Entry 8K3S (electron microscopy, 3.00 A resolution); this record covers chains C and D of the 4 polymer chains in the assembly.

Chain C (and D):
Name: Polycystin-2
From: Homo sapiens
Notes: chain D of this document is another copy of the same molecule, construct and numbering; everything in this record applies to it too
UniProt: Q13563 (PKD2_HUMAN); residue numbers follow UniProt; this construct covers 185-719
Sequence (571 residues; each row starts with the number of its first residue):
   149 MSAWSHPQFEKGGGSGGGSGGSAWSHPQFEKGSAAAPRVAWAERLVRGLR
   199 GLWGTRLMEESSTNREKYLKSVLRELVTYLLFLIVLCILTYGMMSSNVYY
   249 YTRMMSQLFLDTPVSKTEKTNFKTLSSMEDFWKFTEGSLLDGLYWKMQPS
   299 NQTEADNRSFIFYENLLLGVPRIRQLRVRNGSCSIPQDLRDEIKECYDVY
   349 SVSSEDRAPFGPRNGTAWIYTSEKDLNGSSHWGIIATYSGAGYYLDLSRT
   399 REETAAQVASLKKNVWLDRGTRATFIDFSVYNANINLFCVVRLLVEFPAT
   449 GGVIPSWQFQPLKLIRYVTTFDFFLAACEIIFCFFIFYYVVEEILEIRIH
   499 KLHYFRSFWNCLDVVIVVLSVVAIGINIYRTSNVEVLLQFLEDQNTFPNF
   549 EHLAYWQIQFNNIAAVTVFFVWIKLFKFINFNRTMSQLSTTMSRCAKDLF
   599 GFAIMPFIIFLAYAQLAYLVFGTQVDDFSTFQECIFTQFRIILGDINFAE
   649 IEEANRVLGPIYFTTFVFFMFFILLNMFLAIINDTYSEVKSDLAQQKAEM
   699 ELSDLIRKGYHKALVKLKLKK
Unresolved in the structure: 149-214, 298-303, 687-719
Differences from the reference sequence: initiating methionine (149); expression tag (150-184); engineered mutation Pro604 (Phe in Q13563)
Disulfides: Cys331-Cys344
Glycans and other covalent adducts: N-acetylglucosamine (NAG) linked to Asn328, Asn362, Asn375
Ion coordination: Ca2+: Leu641 (shared with 1 residue of chain A; 1 residue of chain B; Leu641(D) of chain D)
UniProt features mapped onto this chain:
  - motif: Leu641 to Asp643 (Selectivity filter)
  - binding site (cholesterol): Gln557
  - binding site (Ca(2+)): Leu641
  - glycosylation (N-linked (GlcNAc...) asparagine): Asn299, Asn305, Asn328 (complex), Asn362, Asn375
  - natural variant: Arg306 (R306Q: In PKD2), Arg322 (R322Q: In PKD2; R322W: In PKD2), Ala356 (A356P: In PKD2), Ala384 (A384P: In PKD2), Trp414 (W414G: In PKD2), Arg420 (R420G: In PKD2), Ile479 (deletion: In PKD2), Arg504 to Val512 (deletion: In PKD2), Asp511 (D511V: In PKD2), Cys632 (C632R: In PKD2), Tyr684 (deletion: In PKD2)
  - mutagenesis: Trp201 (W201A: Abolishes increased channel activity due to a gain of function mutation; when associated with P-604), Cys331 (C331S: Does not affect localization to the cilium. Loss of ion channel function), Phe605 (Abolishes increased channel activity due to a gain of function mutation; when associated with P-604), Phe629 (F629S: Abolishes increased channel activity due to a gain of function mutation; when associated with P-604. Reduces but do not abolish ion channel function; when associated with A-677 and A-681), Arg638 (R638C: Abolishes increased channel activity due to a gain of function mutation; when associated with P-604. Reduces but do not abolish ion channel function; when associated with A-677 and A-681 ...), Leu677 (L677A: Constitutive active channel; when associated with A-681. Reduces but do not abolish ion channel function; when associated with S-629 and A-681. Reduces but do not abolish ion channel function ...), Asn681 (N681A: Constitutive active channel; when associated with A-677. Reduces but do not abolish ion channel function; when associated with S-629 and A-677. Reduces but do not abolish ion channel function ...), Tyr684 (Y684A: Abolishes increased channel activity due to a gain of function mutation; when associated with P-604), Lys688 (K688A: Abolishes increased channel activity due to a gain of function mutation; when associated with P-604)

Interface between chain C and chain D:
Pairs across the interface - 86 pairs, chain C then chain D:
  Ser332(C) - Val466(D)
  Pro334(C) - Tyr429(D)
  Pro334(C) - Asn434(D)
  Pro334(C) - Ile463(D)  hydrophobic
  Leu337(C) - Tyr429(D)  hydrophobic
  Leu337(C) - Ile463(D)  hydrophobic
  Leu337(C) - Leu539(D)  hydrophobic
  Glu340(C) - Arg306(D)  hydrogen bond (backbone-side chain)
  Glu340(C) - Gln542(D)
  Ile341(C) - Leu314(D)  hydrophobic
  Ile341(C) - Tyr429(D)  hydrophobic
  Ile341(C) - Ala431(D)  hydrophobic
  Lys342(C) - Arg306(D)
  Cys344(C) - Ala431(D)  hydrogen bond (side chain-backbone)
  Cys344(C) - Asn432(D)
  Tyr345(C) - Asn432(D)
  Ile382(C) - Tyr248(D)
  Ile383(C) - Asn245(D)
  Ile383(C) - Tyr248(D)  hydrophobic
  Arg417(C) - Gln296(D)  hydrogen bond
  Arg417(C) - Tyr311(D)  hydrogen bond (side chain-backbone)
  Arg417(C) - Glu312(D)
  Arg420(C) - Asn432(D)
  Ala447(C) - Glu312(D)
  Ala447(C) - Asn430(D)
  Ala447(C) - Asn432(D)  hydrogen bond (backbone-side chain)
  Thr448(C) - Tyr249(D)
  Thr448(C) - Glu312(D)
  Thr448(C) - Asn313(D)
  Thr448(C) - Ile433(D)
  Gly449(C) - Met252(D)
  Gly449(C) - Glu312(D)  hydrogen bond (backbone-side chain)
  Gly450(C) - Met252(D)
  Val451(C) - Met252(D)
  Ile452(C) - Tyr248(D)  hydrophobic
  Phe600(C) - Gln585(D)
  Ile602(C) - Ile577(D)  hydrophobic
  Met603(C) - Phe574(D)  hydrophobic
  Met603(C) - Met590(D)  hydrophobic
  Ile606(C) - Trp570(D)
  Ile606(C) - Leu573(D)  hydrophobic
  Ile606(C) - Phe574(D)  hydrophobic
  Ile607(C) - Phe574(D)  hydrophobic
  Ala610(C) - Phe567(D)  hydrophobic
  Ala610(C) - Trp570(D)  hydrophobic
  Tyr611(C) - Phe567(D)  hydrophobic
  Gln613(C) - Trp570(D)  hydrogen bond
  Leu614(C) - Ala563(D)  hydrophobic
  Leu617(C) - Ala563(D)  hydrophobic
  Leu617(C) - Val566(D)  hydrophobic
  Val618(C) - Ala563(D)  hydrophobic
  Gly620(C) - Tyr247(D)
  Thr621(C) - Val246(D)
  Thr621(C) - Tyr247(D)
  Thr621(C) - Thr250(D)  hydrogen bond (backbone-side chain)
  Thr621(C) - Pro459(D)
  Gln622(C) - Tyr247(D)
  Gln622(C) - Phe457(D)  hydrogen bond (side chain-backbone)
  Gln622(C) - Gln458(D)
  Gln622(C) - Pro459(D)
  Asp624(C) - Tyr247(D)
  Ile644(C) - Leu641(D)  hydrophobic
  Ile644(C) - Asp643(D)
  Phe646(C) - Phe634(D)  hydrophobic
  Glu651(C) - Trp455(D)
  Val655(C) - Trp380(D)  hydrophobic
  Leu656(C) - Asn560(D)
  Pro658(C) - Phe634(D)  hydrophobic
  Phe661(C) - Leu641(D)  hydrophobic
  Val665(C) - Leu641(D)  hydrophobic
  Phe670(C) - Ala594(D)
  Phe670(C) - Leu597(D)  hydrophobic
  Phe670(C) - Phe598(D)  hydrophobic
  Leu673(C) - Leu597(D)  hydrophobic
  Leu673(C) - Phe676(D)  hydrophobic
  Asn674(C) - Thr589(D)  hydrogen bond (side chain-backbone)
  Asn674(C) - Met590(D)  hydrogen bond
  Asn674(C) - Cys593(D)
  Leu677(C) - Cys593(D)  hydrophobic
  Leu677(C) - Leu597(D)  hydrophobic
  Leu677(C) - Phe676(D)  hydrophobic
  Leu677(C) - Ile679(D)  hydrophobic
  Ala678(C) - Thr589(D)
  Asn681(C) - Cys593(D)  hydrogen bond
  Asn681(C) - Thr683(D)  hydrogen bond
  Tyr684(C) - Glu686(D)  hydrogen bond (side chain-backbone)
Interface residues without a listed pair, chain C (65 interface residues in all): Glu266, Ser274, Cys331, Asp336, Val347, Tyr616, Val623, Ser627, Ile639, Leu641, Gly642, Asn653, Arg654, Thr662, Phe669, Phe676, Ile680
Interface residues without a listed pair, chain D (66 interface residues in all): Thr238, Met242, Ser243, Lys264, Phe308, Phe310, Ile382, Thr467, Val564, Ile571, Thr588, Phe637, Arg638, Gly642, Ile680, Tyr684

Overview:
Chain C and chain D form an interface of 65 and 66 residues respectively; the contacts include 14 hydrogen
bonds. Polar pairs include Glu340(C)-Arg306(D), Cys344(C)-Ala431(D) and Arg417(C)-Gln296(D).
N-acetylglucosamine is covalently linked to Asn328(C), Asn362(C) and Asn375(C).
Chain C and chain D are both Polycystin-2 (Homo sapiens); the structure, Structure of PKD2-F604P complex, was
determined by electron microscopy together with 8HK7 from the same study.
